PDB entry 1W1H | X-ray diffraction, 1.45 A resolution | chain A

== Chain A ==
Protein: 3-phosphoinositide dependent protein kinase-1
Organism: Homo sapiens
Notes: EC 2.7.1.37; fragment: pleckstrin homology domain, residues 409-556
Reference sequence: O15530 (PDPK_HUMAN); residues 409-556 here = UniProt positions 409-556
Chain sequence (151 residues; row label = number of the first residue in the row):
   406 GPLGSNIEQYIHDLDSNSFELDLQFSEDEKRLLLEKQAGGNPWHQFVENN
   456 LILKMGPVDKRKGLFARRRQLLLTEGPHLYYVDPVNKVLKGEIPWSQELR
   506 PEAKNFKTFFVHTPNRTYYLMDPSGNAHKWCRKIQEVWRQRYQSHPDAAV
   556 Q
Disordered / not traced: 406-409
UniProt features mapped onto this chain:
  - modified residue: S410 (Phosphoserine), S501 (Phosphoserine), T513 (Phosphothreonine), S529 (Phosphoserine)
  - mutagenesis: S410 (S410A: No effect), R474 (R474A: No PDGF-dependent translocation to the membrane), T513 (T513E: Enhanced kinase activity towards PKB)
From the paper describing this entry:
  - conformationally variable residues (side-chain flip): K467
  - mutagenesis - K465E, R472A/R474A: abolished binding to phosphoinositides
  - mutagenesis - K467A: decreased binding to PtdIns(4,5)P2
  - mutagenesis - K467R: unchanged binding to PtdIns(4,5)P2
  - mutagenesis - K467A: decreased binding to PtdIns(3,4,5)P3
  - mutagenesis - K467A: decreased binding to PtdIns(3,4)P2
  - mutagenesis - K465E: abolished localization to IGF1

== In short ==
Curated annotation (UniProt) lists 3 mutagenesis sites. From the paper: K465E and R472A/R474A abolish binding
to phosphoinositides; conformational variability at K467; 4 substitutions were tested in all.
Chain A is 3-phosphoinositide dependent protein kinase-1 (Homo sapiens); the structure, Crystal Structure of
the PDK1 Pleckstrin Homology (PH) domain, was determined by X-ray diffraction, deposited together with 1W1D
and 1W1G.
